PDB entry 5U6Q | X-ray diffraction, 1.90 A resolution | chains D and E of the 4 polymer chains in the assembly

== Chain D ==
Protein: MAIT T-cell receptor alpha chain
Source organism: Homo sapiens
Chain sequence (203 residues; numbered 1 to 203; the number before each row is that of its first residue):
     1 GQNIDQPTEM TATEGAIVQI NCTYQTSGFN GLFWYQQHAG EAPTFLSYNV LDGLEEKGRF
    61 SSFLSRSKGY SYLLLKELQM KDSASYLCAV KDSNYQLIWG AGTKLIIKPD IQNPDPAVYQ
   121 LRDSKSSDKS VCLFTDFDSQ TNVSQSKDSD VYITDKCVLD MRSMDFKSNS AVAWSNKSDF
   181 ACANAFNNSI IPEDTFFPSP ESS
Unresolved in the structure: 201-203
Cystine bridges: C22-C88, C132-C182

== Chain E ==
Protein: MAIT T-cell receptor beta chain
Source organism: Homo sapiens
Chain sequence (245 residues; each row starts with the number of its first residue):
     1 NAGVTQTPKF QVLKTGQSMT LQCAQDMNHN SMYWYRQDPG MGLRLIYYSA SEGTTDKGEV
    61 PNGYNVSRLN KREFSLRLES AAPSQTSVYF CASSVWTGEG SGELFFGEGS RLTVLEDLKN
   121 VFPPEVAVFE PSEAEISHTQ KATLVCLATG FYPDHVELSW WVNGKEVHSG VCTDPQPLKE
   181 QPALNDSRYA LSSRLRVSAT FWQNPRNHFR CQVQFYGLSE NDEWTQDRAK PVTQIVSAEA
   241 WGRAD
Unresolved in the structure: 245
Cystine bridges: C23-C91, C146-C211

== Chain D / chain E interface ==
Residue-residue contacts (88; chain D residue first):
  F33(D) with S101(E); G102(E); E103(E)
  Y35(D) with E103(E); L104(E), hydrogen bond (side chain-backbone); F106(E), hydrophobic
  Q37(D) with Q37(E), hydrogen bond; F90(E)
  E41(D) with F90(E)
  A42(D) with F90(E), hydrophobic; F106(E), hydrophobic; G107(E)
  P43(D) with F106(E)
  F45(D) with E103(E)
  Y48(D) with S101(E)
  Y95(D) with G98(E)
  L97(D) with Y35(E); L104(E), hydrophobic
  W99(D) with Y35(E); G42(E); L43(E); L104(E), hydrophobic; F106(E), hydrophobic
  G100(D) with G42(E)
  A101(D) with G40(E); M41(E); G42(E)
  K104(D) with Q176(E)
  D115(D) with H138(E), salt bridge
  Y119(D) with S132(E); A134(E); E135(E); H138(E); T139(E)
  Q120(D) with S132(E)
  L121(D) with F129(E); E130(E); T143(E); V145(E), hydrophobic
  R122(D) with F129(E); E130(E), hydrogen bond (backbone-backbone)
  S124(D) with V128(E); F129(E)
  S126(D) with E125(E)
  S127(D) with A127(E); F129(E)
  K129(D) with F129(E); L147(E); T149(E)
  V131(D) with F129(E), hydrophobic; L147(E), hydrophobic
  L133(D) with T143(E)
  T135(D) with R196(E)
  D136(D) with T139(E); R196(E), salt bridge
  Q145(D) with L178(E)
  Y152(D) with L178(E), hydrophobic; E180(E)
  I153(D) with L178(E)
  T154(D) with D174(E); S192(E), hydrogen bond
  D155(D) with R194(E)
  C157(D) with C172(E), disulfide; T173(E); R194(E)
  V158(D) with C172(E), hydrogen bond (backbone-side chain)
  L159(D) with G170(E); C172(E), hydrophobic; R196(E)
  D160(D) with S169(E); G170(E), hydrogen bond (backbone-backbone)
  M161(D) with K141(E); R196(E); V197(E); S198(E)
  R162(D) with S169(E)
  M164(D) with K141(E); S198(E)
  F166(D) with K141(E); R196(E)
  S168(D) with R196(E), hydrogen bond
  S170(D) with R194(E), hydrogen bond
  A171(D) with R194(E)
  V172(D) with R194(E)
  W174(D) with L147(E), hydrophobic; A190(E), hydrophobic
  F196(D) with H138(E)
  P198(D) with A134(E), hydrophobic
Other interface residues (no listed pair), chain D (51 interface residues in all): L87, K91, D123, K156
Other interface residues (no listed pair), chain E (47 interface residues in all): G100, E108, L144, V171
Cross-chain cystine bridges: C157(D)-C172(E)

== Summary ==
51 residues of chain D face 47 of chain E across their interface; the contacts include 1 disulfide bond, 8
hydrogen bonds and 2 salt bridges. Among the polar pairs are D115(D)-H138(E), D136(D)-R196(E) and
Y35(D)-L104(E).
Chain D is MAIT T-cell receptor alpha chain and chain E is MAIT T-cell receptor beta chain, both from Homo
sapiens; the structure, Structure of human MR1-3-F-SA in complex with human MAIT A-F7 TCR, was determined by
X-ray diffraction together with 5U1R, 5U16, 5U17, 5U2V and 5U72 from the same study.
